Entry 4P1V (X-ray diffraction, 1.55 A resolution); this record covers chains A and B.

== Chain A (and B) ==
Molecule: P domain of VPI
From: Norovirus Hu/GI.7/TCH-060/USA/2003
Notes: chain B of this document is another copy of the same molecule, construct and numbering; everything in this record applies to it too
Reference sequence: G8FL04 (G8FL04_9CALI); residue numbers follow UniProt; this construct covers 226-526
Chain sequence (301 residues; row label = number of the first residue in the row):
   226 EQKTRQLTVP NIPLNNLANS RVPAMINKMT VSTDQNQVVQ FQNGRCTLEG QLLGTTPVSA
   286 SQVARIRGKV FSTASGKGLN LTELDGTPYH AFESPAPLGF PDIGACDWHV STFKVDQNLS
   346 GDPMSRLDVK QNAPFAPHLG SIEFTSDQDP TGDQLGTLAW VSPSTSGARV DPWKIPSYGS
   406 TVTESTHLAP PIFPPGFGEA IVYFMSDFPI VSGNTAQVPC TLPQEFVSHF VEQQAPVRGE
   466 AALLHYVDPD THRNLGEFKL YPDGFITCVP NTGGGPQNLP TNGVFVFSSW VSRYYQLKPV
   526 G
Unresolved in the structure: 226-231, 407, 438-441, 526 (chain B: 226-230, 298-301, 317-318, 405-410, 438-440, 526)
Reported in the primary citation:
  - binding site for beta-D-galactopyranose: D332, H334, S387, P388, S391
  - binding site for alpha-L-fucopyranose: R351, W385
  - contacts within the chain: H334-W385 (cation-pi contact), R351-D353 (hydrogen bond)

== How chain A and chain B interact ==
Pairs across the interface (58):
  P235(A) - E457(B)
  N236(A) - E457(B)  hydrogen bond (backbone-side chain)
  I237(A) - E457(B)
  N241(A) - V283(B)
  N241(A) - S284(B)
  N241(A) - Q287(B)  hydrogen bond
  A243(A) - S284(B)
  A243(A) - S286(B)
  P248(A) - R290(B)
  M250(A) - S284(B)
  M250(A) - S286(B)
  M250(A) - Q287(B)
  V283(A) - N241(B)
  S284(A) - N241(B)
  S284(A) - A243(B)
  S284(A) - M250(B)
  S284(A) - E450(B)  hydrogen bond
  A285(A) - S286(B)
  S286(A) - A243(B)
  S286(A) - M250(B)
  S286(A) - A285(B)
  Q287(A) - N240(B)
  Q287(A) - N241(B)  hydrogen bond
  Q287(A) - M250(B)
  F338(A) - F433(B)
  F338(A) - P434(B)  hydrophobic
  V340(A) - D432(B)
  L344(A) - P434(B)  hydrophobic
  L344(A) - I435(B)
  L344(A) - V436(B)
  L344(A) - S437(B)
  G346(A) - W385(B)
  G346(A) - V436(B)
  D347(A) - R351(B)  salt bridge
  D347(A) - W385(B)
  P348(A) - W385(B)
  P348(A) - V436(B)
  M349(A) - W385(B)
  M349(A) - P434(B)  hydrophobic
  R351(A) - D347(B)  salt bridge
  W385(A) - G346(B)
  W385(A) - D347(B)
  W385(A) - P348(B)
  W385(A) - M349(B)
  D432(A) - V340(B)
  F433(A) - F338(B)
  P434(A) - F338(B)  hydrophobic
  P434(A) - L344(B)  hydrophobic
  P434(A) - M349(B)  hydrophobic
  I435(A) - L344(B)
  V436(A) - L344(B)
  V436(A) - G346(B)
  V436(A) - P348(B)
  S437(A) - L344(B)
  E450(A) - S284(B)  hydrogen bond
  E457(A) - V234(B)
  E457(A) - P235(B)
  E457(A) - N236(B)  hydrogen bond (side chain-backbone)
Also at the interface, not in a pair above, chain A (38 interface residues in all): V234, N240, A249, R290, D310, S345, A384, S453, H454
Also at the interface, not in a pair above, chain B (38 interface residues in all): I237, P248, A249, D310, S345, A384, S453, H454

== In short ==
Chain A and chain B each contribute 38 residues to their interface; the contacts include 6 hydrogen bonds and
2 salt bridges. Polar pairs include D347(A)-R351(B), N236(A)-E457(B) and N241(A)-Q287(B). From the paper: a
binding site for beta-D-galactopyranose at D332(A), H334(A) and S387(A) among others; a binding site for
alpha-L-fucopyranose at R351(A) and W385(A).
Chain A and chain B are both P domain of VPI (Norovirus Hu/GI.7/TCH-060/USA/2003); the structure, Structure of
the P domain from a GI.7 Norovirus variant in complex with H-type 2 HBGA, was determined by X-ray diffraction
together with 4P12, 4P25, 4P26, 4P2N and 4P3I from the same study.
